PDB entry 4BHB | X-ray diffraction, 1.80 A resolution | chain A

# Chain A
Molecule: Methylated-DNA--protein-cysteine methyltransferase
Organism: Mycobacterium tuberculosis
Notes: EC 2.1.1.63
UniProtKB: P0A696 (OGT_MYCTU); numbering as in UniProt (aligned over 1-165)
Chain sequence (165 residues; numbered 1 to 165; the number before each row is that of its first residue):
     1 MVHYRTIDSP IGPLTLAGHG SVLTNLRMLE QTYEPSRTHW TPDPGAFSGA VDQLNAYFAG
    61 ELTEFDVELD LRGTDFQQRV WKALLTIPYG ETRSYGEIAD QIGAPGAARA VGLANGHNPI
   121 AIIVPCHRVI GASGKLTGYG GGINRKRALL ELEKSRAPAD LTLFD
Construct notes: engineered mutation Val-2 (Ile in P0A696)
Reported in the primary citation:
  - catalytic residues: Cys-126, His-127, Glu-153 (citing earlier work)
  - contacts within the chain: Thr-15/Arg-37 (hydrogen bond), Thr-15/Glu-30 (water-mediated contact), Glu-30/Arg-37 (salt bridge)
  - mutagenesis - T15S (Kd 14 uM), R37L (Kd 26 uM): decreased binding to dsDNA
  - mutagenesis - T15S, R37L: unchanged catalytic activity on VG
  - mutagenesis - T15S, R37L: unchanged stability (proposed by the authors, not directly observed)

# Overview
The paper reports catalytic residues Cys-126, His-127 and Glu-153; T15S and R37L reduce binding to dsDNA.
Chain A is Methylated-DNA--protein-cysteine methyltransferase (Mycobacterium tuberculosis); the structure,
Crystal structure of Mycobacterium tuberculosis O6-METHYLGUANINE METHYLTRANSFERASE, was determined by X-ray
diffraction, deposited together with 4BHC.
